Entry 8FM9 (electron microscopy, 3.20 A resolution); this record covers chains B and C of the 24 polymer chains in the assembly.

[Chain B (and C)]
Name: RNA-directed RNA polymerase
Source organism: Flock House virus
Notes: EC 2.7.7.48; chain C of this document is another copy of the same molecule, construct and numbering; everything in this record applies to it too
Reference sequence: Q66929 (RDRP_FHV); residues 1-998 here = UniProt positions 1-998
Amino-acid sequence (1011 residues; numbered 1 to 1011; the number before each row is that of its first residue):
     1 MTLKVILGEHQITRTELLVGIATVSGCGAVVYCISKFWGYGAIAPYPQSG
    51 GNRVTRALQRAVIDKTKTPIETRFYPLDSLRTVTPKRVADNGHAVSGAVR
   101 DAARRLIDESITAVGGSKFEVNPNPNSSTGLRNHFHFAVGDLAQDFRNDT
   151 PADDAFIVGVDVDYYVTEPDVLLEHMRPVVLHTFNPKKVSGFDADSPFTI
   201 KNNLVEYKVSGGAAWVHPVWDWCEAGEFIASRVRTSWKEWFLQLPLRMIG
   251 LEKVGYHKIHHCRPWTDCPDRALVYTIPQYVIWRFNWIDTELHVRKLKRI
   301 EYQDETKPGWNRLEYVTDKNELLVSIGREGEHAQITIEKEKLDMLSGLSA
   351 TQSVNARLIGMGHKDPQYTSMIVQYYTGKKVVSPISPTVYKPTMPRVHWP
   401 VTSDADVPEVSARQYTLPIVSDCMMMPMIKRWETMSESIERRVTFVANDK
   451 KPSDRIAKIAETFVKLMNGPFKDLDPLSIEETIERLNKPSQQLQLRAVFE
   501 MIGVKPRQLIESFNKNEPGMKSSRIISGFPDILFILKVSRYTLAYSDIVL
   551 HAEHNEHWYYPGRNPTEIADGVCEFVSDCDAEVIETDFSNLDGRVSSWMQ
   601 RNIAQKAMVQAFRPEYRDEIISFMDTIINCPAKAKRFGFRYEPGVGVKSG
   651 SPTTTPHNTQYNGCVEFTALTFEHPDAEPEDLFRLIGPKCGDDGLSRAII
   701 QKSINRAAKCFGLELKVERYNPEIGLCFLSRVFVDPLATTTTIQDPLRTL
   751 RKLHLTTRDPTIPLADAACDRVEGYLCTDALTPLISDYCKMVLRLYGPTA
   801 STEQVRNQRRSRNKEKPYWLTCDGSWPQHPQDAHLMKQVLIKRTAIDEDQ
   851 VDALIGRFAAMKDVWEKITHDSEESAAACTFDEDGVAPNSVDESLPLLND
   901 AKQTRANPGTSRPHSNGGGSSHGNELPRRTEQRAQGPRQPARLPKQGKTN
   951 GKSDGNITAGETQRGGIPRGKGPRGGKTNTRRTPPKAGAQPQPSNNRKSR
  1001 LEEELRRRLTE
Unresolved in the structure: 1-54, 123-155, 396-1011
Differences from the reference sequence: conflict L897 (Met in Q66929); expression tag (999-1011)
Swiss-Prot annotation at these positions:
  - region: V233 to G250 (Interaction with host mitochondria outer membrane)
  - active site: D692 (For RdRp/TNTase activity)
  - mutagenesis: H93 (H93A: Complete loss of RNA replication), R100 (R100A: Complete loss of RNA replication), D141 (D141A: Complete loss of RNA replication), W215 (W215A: Reduced RNA replication), D692 to D693 (Complete loss of both TNTase and RdRP activities), D692 (D692E: Complete loss of RdRp ctivity)
What the authors report for this chain:
  - catalytic residues: H93 (citing earlier work)

[Chain B / chain C interface]
Residue-residue contacts (59; chain B residue first):
  Y164(B) - E291(C)  hydrogen bond (side chain-backbone)
  Y164(B) - H293(C)  hydrogen bond
  F192(B) - N320(C)
  F192(B) - E321(C)
  F192(B) - L322(C)
  A194(B) - N320(C)
  D195(B) - N320(C)
  G211(B) - E227(C)
  G212(B) - G226(C)  hydrogen bond (backbone-backbone)
  G212(B) - E227(C)  hydrogen bond (backbone-side chain)
  A213(B) - E227(C)
  A213(B) - L292(C)
  R328(B) - D343(C)  hydrogen bond (side chain-backbone)
  E331(B) - D343(C)
  H332(B) - L322(C)
  H332(B) - E340(C)  salt bridge
  H332(B) - D343(C)
  A333(B) - D343(C)
  P366(B) - M361(C)  hydrophobic
  Q367(B) - E340(C)
  Q367(B) - M344(C)
  S370(B) - M344(C)
  S370(B) - R357(C)  hydrogen bond
  M371(B) - M344(C)  hydrophobic
  Q374(B) - M344(C)  hydrogen bond (side chain-backbone)
  Q374(B) - G347(C)  hydrogen bond (side chain-backbone)
  Q374(B) - L348(C)
  K379(B) - G347(C)  hydrogen bond (side chain-backbone)
  K379(B) - L348(C)  hydrogen bond (side chain-backbone)
  V381(B) - G347(C)
  V382(B) - T306(C)
  P384(B) - D304(C)
  P384(B) - T306(C)
  P384(B) - R312(C)
  I385(B) - E305(C)
  S386(B) - R312(C)
  S386(B) - E314(C)
  P387(B) - I300(C)  hydrophobic
  P387(B) - E301(C)
  P387(B) - L313(C)
  P387(B) - E314(C)
  T388(B) - E314(C)  hydrogen bond
  V389(B) - N185(C)
  V389(B) - K187(C)
  V389(B) - E314(C)  hydrogen bond (backbone-backbone)
  V389(B) - Y315(C)
  V389(B) - V316(C)  hydrogen bond (backbone-backbone)
  Y390(B) - C223(C)
  Y390(B) - A225(C)
  Y390(B) - H261(C)
  Y390(B) - V316(C)  hydrophobic
  K391(B) - H261(C)
  K391(B) - T317(C)  hydrogen bond (side chain-backbone)
  K391(B) - D318(C)  salt bridge
  P392(B) - H261(C)
  P392(B) - C262(C)
  M394(B) - C262(C)
  P395(B) - R81(C)
  P395(B) - T82(C)
Also at the interface, not in a pair above, chain B (33 interface residues in all): V209, A214, T393
Also at the interface, not in a pair above, chain C (46 interface residues in all): P186, E224, H260, R263, T290, Y302, K319, K339, K341, S349, G360

[Overview]
The interface between chain B and chain C involves 33 residues on one side and 46 on the other, with 14
hydrogen bonds and 2 salt bridges. Among the polar pairs are H332(B)-E340(C), K391(B)-D318(C) and
Y164(B)-E291(C). Curated annotation (UniProt) lists active-site residue D692(B) and 6 mutagenesis sites on
chain B. The paper reports the catalytic residue H93(B).
Chain B and chain C are both RNA-directed RNA polymerase (Flock House virus); the structure, Nodavirus RNA
replication proto-crown, detergent-solubliized C12 multimer, was determined by electron microscopy (same
publication as 8FMA and 8FMB).
